PDB entry 9DZ2 | electron microscopy, 3.31 A resolution | chains A and B of the 8 polymer chains in the assembly

== Chain A ==
Molecule: Envelope glycoprotein
Source organism: Sudan ebolavirus
Reference sequence: Q7T9D9 (VGP_EBOSU); residues 1-195 here = UniProt positions 1-195
Chain sequence (195 residues; each row starts with the number of its first residue):
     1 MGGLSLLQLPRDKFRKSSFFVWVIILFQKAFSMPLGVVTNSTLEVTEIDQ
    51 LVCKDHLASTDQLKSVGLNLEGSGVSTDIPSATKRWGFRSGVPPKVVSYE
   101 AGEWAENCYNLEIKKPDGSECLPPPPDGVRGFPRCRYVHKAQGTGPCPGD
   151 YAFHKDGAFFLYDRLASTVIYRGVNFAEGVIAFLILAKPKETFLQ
Unresolved in the structure: 1-31, 193-195
Cystine bridges: Cys108-Cys135, Cys121-Cys147
Curated features (UniProtKB/Swiss-Prot):
  - site (Involved in receptor recognition and/or post-binding events): Leu57, Leu63, Phe88, Lys95, Ile170
  - glycosylation: Asn40 (N-linked (GlcNAc...) asparagine)
What the authors report for this chain:
  - contacts within the chain: Ile79-Ala141 (hydrophobic contact)
  - mutagenesis - A141V/Q142S/P148A: decreased binding to NPC intracellular cholesterol transporter 1

== Chain B ==
Molecule: Shed GP
Source organism: Sudan ebolavirus
Reference sequence: Q7T9D9 (VGP_EBOSU); numbering as in UniProt (aligned over 509-637)
Chain sequence (165 residues; row label = number of the first residue in the row):
   509 GKCNPNLHYWTAQEQHNAAGIAWIPYFGPGAEGIYTEGLMHNQNALVCGL
   559 RQLANETTQALQLFLRATTELRTYTILNRKAIDFLLRRWGGTCRILGPDC
   609 CIEPHDWTKNITDKINQIIHDFIDNPLPNGSGYIPEAPRDGQAYVRKDGE
   659 WVLLSTFLGHHHHHH
Unresolved in the structure: 509, 524-526, 615-673
Cystine bridges: Cys511-Cys556, Cys601-Cys608
Construct notes: expression tag (638-673)
Curated features (UniProtKB/Swiss-Prot):
  - region: His524 to Ala539 (Fusion peptide)
  - site: Asn637 (Cleavage)
  - glycosylation (N-linked (GlcNAc...) asparagine): Asn563, Asn618

== Interface between chain A and chain B ==
Disulfides between the chains: Cys53(A)-Cys609(B)
Residue-residue contacts - 82 pairs, chain A then chain B:
  Met33(A) - Thr565(B)
  Met33(A) - Ala568(B)  hydrophobic
  Met33(A) - Leu569(B)  hydrophobic
  Met33(A) - Phe572(B)  hydrophobic
  Met33(A) - Lys588(B)
  Pro34(A) - Leu561(B)  hydrophobic
  Pro34(A) - Thr565(B)
  Leu35(A) - Lys588(B)
  Gly36(A) - Leu561(B)
  Val38(A) - Leu554(B)  hydrophobic
  Ser41(A) - Gln551(B)
  Ser41(A) - Leu554(B)
  Leu43(A) - Leu554(B)  hydrophobic
  Leu43(A) - Gly557(B)
  Leu43(A) - Leu558(B)  hydrophobic
  Ile48(A) - Lys588(B)
  Asp49(A) - Arg595(B)  hydrogen bond (backbone-side chain)
  Leu51(A) - Phe592(B)  hydrophobic
  Cys53(A) - Cys609(B)  disulfide
  Leu57(A) - Phe592(B)  hydrophobic
  Leu63(A) - Leu585(B)
  Leu68(A) - Leu515(B)  hydrophobic
  Leu68(A) - Leu558(B)
  Leu68(A) - Arg559(B)
  Gly72(A) - Lys510(B)
  Gly72(A) - Asn512(B)
  Gly72(A) - Arg559(B)
  Ser73(A) - Lys510(B)
  Gly74(A) - Lys510(B)
  Pro94(A) - Leu579(B)
  Lys95(A) - Leu573(B)
  Lys95(A) - Thr576(B)  hydrogen bond (side chain-backbone)
  Lys95(A) - Thr577(B)
  Lys95(A) - Glu578(B)
  Val96(A) - Leu579(B)  hydrogen bond (backbone-backbone)
  Val96(A) - Arg580(B)
  Val96(A) - Thr581(B)
  Val97(A) - Ile584(B)  hydrophobic
  Ser98(A) - Thr581(B)
  Ser98(A) - Tyr582(B)
  Tyr99(A) - Trp518(B)
  Glu100(A) - Gln521(B)
  Glu100(A) - Leu585(B)
  Ala101(A) - Trp518(B)
  Ala101(A) - Thr519(B)
  Gly102(A) - Tyr517(B)
  Gly102(A) - Trp518(B)  hydrogen bond (backbone-backbone)
  Glu103(A) - Leu515(B)
  Glu103(A) - His516(B)
  Glu103(A) - Trp518(B)  hydrogen bond (backbone-side chain)
  Glu103(A) - Arg559(B)  salt bridge
  Trp104(A) - His516(B)  hydrogen bond (backbone-backbone)
  Trp104(A) - Tyr517(B)
  Asp127(A) - Arg580(B)  hydrogen bond (backbone-side chain)
  Gly128(A) - Arg580(B)
  Phe132(A) - Trp518(B)  hydrophobic
  Pro133(A) - Trp518(B)  hydrophobic
  Pro133(A) - Tyr543(B)
  Arg134(A) - Trp518(B)
  Arg134(A) - Glu540(B)  hydrogen bond (side chain-backbone)
  Arg134(A) - Tyr543(B)
  Gly157(A) - Thr566(B)  hydrogen bond (backbone-side chain)
  Gly157(A) - Gln570(B)
  Phe159(A) - Thr566(B)
  Phe159(A) - Leu569(B)  hydrophobic
  Phe159(A) - Gln570(B)
  Asp163(A) - Tyr543(B)  hydrogen bond
  Arg164(A) - Trp518(B)
  Arg164(A) - Ala520(B)
  Arg164(A) - Ile542(B)
  Arg164(A) - Tyr543(B)
  Val180(A) - Ala562(B)  hydrophobic
  Ile181(A) - Ala562(B)
  Ile181(A) - Thr565(B)
  Ala182(A) - Ala562(B)  hydrophobic
  Phe183(A) - Thr565(B)
  Phe183(A) - Leu585(B)  hydrophobic
  Leu184(A) - Leu558(B)  hydrophobic
  Leu184(A) - Leu561(B)  hydrophobic
  Glu191(A) - Tyr517(B)
  Thr192(A) - Tyr517(B)
  Thr192(A) - Met548(B)
Also at the interface, not in a pair above, chain A (55 interface residues in all): Ser32, Thr42, Val52, Thr60, Lys64, Ser65, Asn69, Pro126, Val129, Leu165, Thr168
Also at the interface, not in a pair above, chain B (46 interface residues in all): Cys511, Glu545, Glu564, Ala589, Asp591, Arg596

== Overview ==
55 residues of chain A and 46 residues of chain B are in contact; the contacts include 1 disulfide bond, 10
hydrogen bonds and 1 salt bridge. Polar pairs include Glu103(A)-Arg559(B), Asp49(A)-Arg595(B) and
Lys95(A)-Thr576(B). From the paper: A141V/Q142S/P148A of chain A reduce binding to NPC intracellular
cholesterol transporter 1; contacts within the chain involving Ile79(A) and Ala141(A).
Here chain A is Envelope glycoprotein and chain B is Shed GP, both from Sudan ebolavirus. Entry 9DZ2 (Cryo-EM
structure of Sudan ebolavirus glycoprotein complexed with hNPC1-C) was determined by electron microscopy.
